7M46 - chains A and P of the 4 polymer chains in the assembly; structure by X-ray diffraction, 1.92 A resolution.

[Chain A]
Protein: DNA polymerase lambda
From: Homo sapiens
Notes: EC 2.7.7.7, 4.2.99.-
UniProtKB: Q9UGP5 (DPOLL_HUMAN); residue numbers follow UniProt; this construct covers 242-464, 470-575
Sequence (329 residues; numbered 242 to 575; 5 numbers in that range are skipped by the numbering (no residue carries them; nothing is unmodelled there); the number before each row is that of its first residue):
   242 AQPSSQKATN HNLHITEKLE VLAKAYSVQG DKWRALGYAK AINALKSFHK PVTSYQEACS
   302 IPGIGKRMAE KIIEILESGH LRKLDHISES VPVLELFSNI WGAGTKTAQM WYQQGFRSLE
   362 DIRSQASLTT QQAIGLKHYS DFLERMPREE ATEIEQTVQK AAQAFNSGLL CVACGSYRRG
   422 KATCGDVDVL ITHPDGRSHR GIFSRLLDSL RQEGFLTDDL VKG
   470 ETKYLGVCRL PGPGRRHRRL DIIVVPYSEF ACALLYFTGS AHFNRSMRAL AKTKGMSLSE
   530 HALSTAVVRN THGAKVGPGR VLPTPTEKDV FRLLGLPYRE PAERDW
Disordered / not traced: 242-250
Differences from the reference sequence: conflict Lys463 (Ser in Q9UGP5), Gly464 (Gln in Q9UGP5), Thr471 (Gln in Q9UGP5); engineered mutation Ala543 (Cys in Q9UGP5)
Ion coordination: Na+ site 1: Cys300, Ile302, Ile305 (shared with 1 residue of chain D); Na+ site 2: Ser339, Ile341, Ala344 (shared with DA5(P) of chain P); Na+ site 3 near Gln366 (its only coordinating residue here); Mg2+: Asp427, Asp429 (together with pyrophosphate) (shared with DT7(P) of chain P); Na+ site 4: Asp427, Asp429, Asp490 (shared with DC6(P), DT7(P) of chain P)
Ligand contacts: pyrophosphate (PPV): Arg386, Gly416, Ser417, Arg420, Cys425, Gly426, Asp427, Asp429
From the paper describing this entry:
  - conformationally variable residues (side-chain flip): Asp427

[Chain P]
Molecule: 7-nt DNA strand
Sequence (7 nucleotides; each row starts with the number of its first residue):
     1 CAGTACT
Ion coordination: Na+ site 1: DA5 (shared with Ser339(A), Ile341(A), Ala344(A) of chain A); Na+ site 2: DC6, DT7 (shared with Asp427(A), Asp429(A), Asp490(A) of chain A); Mg2+: DT7 (together with pyrophosphate) (shared with Asp427(A), Asp429(A) of chain A)

[Chain A / chain P interface]
Contacting residue pairs - 28 pairs, chain A then chain P:
  Ile341(A) - DA5(P)  phosphate contact
  Trp342(A) - DA5(P)  hydrogen bond to the phosphate
  Trp342(A) - DC6(P)  hydrogen bond to the phosphate
  Gly343(A) - DT4(P)  phosphate contact
  Gly343(A) - DA5(P)  hydrogen bond to the phosphate
  Ala344(A) - DT4(P)  phosphate contact
  Ala344(A) - DA5(P)  phosphate contact
  Gly345(A) - DT4(P)  hydrogen bond to the phosphate
  Thr346(A) - DT4(P)  hydrogen bond to the phosphate
  Lys347(A) - DG3(P)  phosphate contact
  Lys347(A) - DT4(P)  hydrogen bond to the phosphate
  Thr348(A) - DT4(P)  hydrogen bond to the phosphate
  Gly416(A) - DT7(P)  phosphate contact
  Arg420(A) - DT7(P)  hydrogen bond to the phosphate
  Asp427(A) - DT7(P)  phosphate contact
  Asp429(A) - DC6(P)  phosphate contact
  Asp429(A) - DT7(P)  phosphate contact
  Leu474(A) - DC6(P)  sugar contact
  Arg488(A) - DC6(P)  salt bridge to the phosphate
  Asp490(A) - DC6(P)  sugar contact
  Tyr505(A) - DC6(P)  hydrogen bond to the base
  Tyr505(A) - DT7(P)  sugar contact
  Phe506(A) - DT7(P)  sugar contact
  Thr507(A) - DT7(P)  phosphate contact
  Gly508(A) - DT7(P)  hydrogen bond to the phosphate
  Ser509(A) - DT7(P)  sugar contact
  Ala510(A) - DT7(P)  base contact
  Asn513(A) - DT7(P)  hydrogen bond to the base

[Summary]
22 residues of chain A face 5 of chain P across their interface, with 11 hydrogen bonds and 1 salt bridge.
Polar pairs include Tyr505(A)-DC6(P), Asn513(A)-DT7(P) and Trp342(A)-DA5(P). Ligands of chain A:
pyrophosphate. Cys300(A), Ile302(A) and Ile305(A) coordinate Na+ site 1. From the paper: conformational
variability at Asp427(A).
Chain A is DNA polymerase lambda (Homo sapiens) and chain P is a 7-nt DNA strand; the structure, DNA
Polymerase Lambda, TTP:At Mg2+ Product State Ternary Complex, 5 min, was determined by X-ray diffraction (same
publication as 7M43, 7M44, 7M45, 7M47, 7M48, 7M49 and 12 further entries).
